Entry 2WBL (X-ray diffraction, 2.90 A resolution); this record covers chains A and D of the 4 polymer chains in the assembly.

Chain A:
Molecule: Rho of plants guanine nucleotide exchange factor 8
Organism: Arabidopsis thaliana
Notes: fragment: prone domain, residues 76-440
UniProtKB: Q9LV40 (Q9LV40_ARATH); residues 1-365 here correspond to UniProt positions 76-440 (UniProt number = residue number + 75)
Sequence (365 residues; each row starts with the number of its first residue):
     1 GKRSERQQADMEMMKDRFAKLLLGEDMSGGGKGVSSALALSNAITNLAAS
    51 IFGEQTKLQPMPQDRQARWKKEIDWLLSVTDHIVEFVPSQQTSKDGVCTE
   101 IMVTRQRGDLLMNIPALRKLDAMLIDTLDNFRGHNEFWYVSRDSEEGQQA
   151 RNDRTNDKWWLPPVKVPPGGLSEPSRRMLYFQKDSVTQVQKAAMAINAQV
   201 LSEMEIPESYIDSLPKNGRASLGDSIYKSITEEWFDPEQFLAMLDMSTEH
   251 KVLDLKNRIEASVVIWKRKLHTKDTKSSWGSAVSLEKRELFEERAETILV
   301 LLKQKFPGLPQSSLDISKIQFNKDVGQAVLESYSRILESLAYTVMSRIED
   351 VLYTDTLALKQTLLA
Disordered / not traced: 1-9, 150-156, 269-286, 364-365

Chain D:
Molecule: Rac-like GTP-binding protein ARAC2
Organism: Arabidopsis thaliana
UniProtKB: Q38903 (RAC2_ARATH); residue numbers follow UniProt; this construct covers 1-180
Sequence (180 residues; numbered 1 to 180; the number before each row is that of its first residue):
     1 MSTARFIKCVTVGDGAVGKTCMLISYTGNTFPTDYVPTVFDNFSANVVVD
    51 GSTVNLGLWDTAGQEDYNRLRPLSYRGADVFLLAFSLISKASYENIHKKW
   101 LPELKHYAPGIPIVLVGTKLDLRDDKQFLKDHPGAASITTAQGEELRKMI
   151 GAVRYLECSSKTQQNVKAVFDTAIRVALRP
Disordered / not traced: 1-3, 29-36
UniProt features mapped onto this chain:
  - motif: Tyr35 to Phe43 (Effector region)
  - binding site (GTP): Gly13 to Thr20, Asp60 to Gln64, Thr118 to Asp121

Chain A / chain D interface:
Contacting residue pairs (13; chain A residue first):
  Phe86(A) with Tyr26(D); Phe43(D), hydrophobic; Asn46(D); Val47(D), hydrophobic
  Gln91(A) with Thr162(D); Gln163(D), hydrogen bond
  Thr99(A) with Thr162(D)
  Glu100(A) with Lys167(D)
  Ile101(A) with Gln163(D); Lys167(D)
  Met102(A) with Tyr26(D), hydrophobic; Val47(D), hydrophobic; Lys167(D)
Other interface residues (no listed pair), chain A (7 interface residues in all): Pro88
Other interface residues (no listed pair), chain D (9 interface residues in all): Thr27, Ala45

In short:
The interface between chain A and chain D involves 7 residues on one side and 9 on the other, with 1 hydrogen
bond. Its one hydrogen-bonded contact is Gln91(A)-Gln163(D). Curated annotation (UniProt) lists 17 GTP-binding
residues on chain D.
Chain A is Rho of plants guanine nucleotide exchange factor 8 and chain D is Rac-like GTP-binding protein
ARAC2, both from Arabidopsis thaliana; the structure, Three-dimensional structure of a binary ROP-PRONE
complex, was determined by X-ray diffraction.
